PDB entry 1JX0 | X-ray diffraction, 2.85 A resolution | chain A

# Chain A
Protein: Chalcone--flavonone isomerase 1
Organism: Medicago sativa
Notes: EC 5.5.1.6
UniProtKB: P28012 (CFI1_MEDSA); numbering as in UniProt (aligned over 1-222)
Chain sequence (222 residues; row label = number of the first residue in the row):
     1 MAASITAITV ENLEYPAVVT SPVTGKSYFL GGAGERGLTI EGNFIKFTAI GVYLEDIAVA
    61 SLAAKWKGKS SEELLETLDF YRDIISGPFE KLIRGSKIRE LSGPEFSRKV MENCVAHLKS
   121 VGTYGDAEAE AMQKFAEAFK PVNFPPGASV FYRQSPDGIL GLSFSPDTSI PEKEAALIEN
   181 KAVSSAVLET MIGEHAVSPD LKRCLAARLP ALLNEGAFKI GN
Unresolved in the structure: 1-3, 221-222
Differences from the reference sequence: engineered mutation Phe-106 (Tyr in P28012)
Swiss-Prot annotation at these positions:
  - binding site (substrate): Thr-48, Asn-113, Thr-190
Ligand contacts: 7-hydroxy-2-(4-hydroxy-phenyl)-chroman-4-one (DFV): Arg-36, Gly-37, Leu-38, Phe-47, Thr-48, Ile-50, Leu-101, Glu-105, Phe-106, Lys-109, Val-110, Asn-113, Thr-190, Met-191

# Overview
Bound to chain A: 7-hydroxy-2-(4-hydroxy-phenyl)-chroman-4-one. UniProt lists 3 substrate-binding residues.
Chain A is Chalcone--flavonone isomerase 1 (Medicago sativa); the structure, Chalcone Isomerase--Y106F mutant,
was determined by X-ray diffraction, deposited together with 1JX1.
